Entry 9H78 (electron microscopy, 2.70 A resolution); this record covers chains A and C of the 4 polymer chains in the assembly.

== Chain A (and C) ==
Molecule: Uncharacterized ABC transporter ATP-binding protein MJ0035
From: Methanocaldococcus jannaschii
Notes: chain C of this document is another copy of the same molecule, construct and numbering; everything in this record applies to it too
UniProtKB: Q60350 (Y035_METJA); residues 1-250 here = UniProt positions 1-250
Sequence (253 residues; numbered -2 to 250; the number before each row is that of its first residue; numbers below 1 keep their minus sign (Gly-2 is residue -2)):
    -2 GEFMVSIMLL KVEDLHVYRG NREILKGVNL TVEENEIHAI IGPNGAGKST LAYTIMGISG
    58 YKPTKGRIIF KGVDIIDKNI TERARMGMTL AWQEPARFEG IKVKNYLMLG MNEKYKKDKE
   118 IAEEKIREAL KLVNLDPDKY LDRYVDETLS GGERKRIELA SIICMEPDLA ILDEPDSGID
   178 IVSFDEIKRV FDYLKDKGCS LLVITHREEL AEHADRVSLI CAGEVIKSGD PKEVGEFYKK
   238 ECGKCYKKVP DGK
Not modelled in the structure: -2 to 3, 248-250 (chain C: -2 to 3, 238-250)
Differences from the reference sequence: expression tag (-2 to 0)
Ion coordination: 4Fe-4S cluster Fe: Cys218, Cys239, Cys242
Small-molecule neighbours: 4Fe-4S cluster (SF4): Pro40, Leu216, Cys218, Ile223, Phe234, Glu238, Cys239, Cys242, Lys245, Val246, Pro247
UniProt features mapped onto this chain:
  - binding site (ATP): Gly39 to Ser46
What the authors report for this chain:
  - 4Fe-4S cluster coordination: Cys218, Cys239, Cys242
  - binding site for 4Fe-4S cluster: Pro40, Leu216, Ile223, Phe234, Pro247
  - conformationally variable residues (order/disorder transition): Asp227 to Lys241
  - mutagenesis - C218A, C239A, C242A: decreased binding to [4Fe-4S] cluster
  - mutagenesis - K45R (0.13 min-1): decreased catalytic activity on ATP
  - mutagenesis - K45R (8.76 +/- 2 nM): decreased binding to mantATPyS
  - mutagenesis - K45R: unchanged binding to [4Fe-4S] cluster
  - mutagenesis - K45R: abolished growth

== Interface between chain A and chain C ==
Pairs across the interface - 16 pairs, chain A then chain C:
  Asn41(A) with Asp177(C)
  Ile178(A) with Arg204(C), hydrogen bond (backbone-side chain)
  Val179(A) with His203(C)
  His203(A) with Asp177(C); Ile178(C), hydrogen bond (side chain-backbone)
  Glu206(A) with Phe181(C)
  Tyr235(A) with Val179(C)
  Lys236(A) with Ser180(C)
  Gly240(A) with Asn131(C), hydrogen bond (backbone-side chain); Glu183(C); Arg186(C), hydrogen bond (backbone-side chain)
  Lys241(A) with Asn131(C)
  Cys242(A) with Asn131(C)
  Tyr243(A) with Lys128(C); Asn131(C); Asp133(C)
Also at the interface, not in a pair above, chain A (15 interface residues in all): Phe181, Arg204, Cys239, Lys244
Also at the interface, not in a pair above, chain C (15 interface residues in all): Leu132, Lys136, Ile176
From the paper, about this interface:
  - residue pairs: Tyr243(A)-Lys128(C) (cation-pi contact)

== Summary ==
Chain A and chain C each contribute 15 residues to their interface, with 4 hydrogen bonds. Polar contacts
include Ile178(A)-Arg204(C), His203(A)-Ile178(C) and Gly240(A)-Asn131(C). The authors report a cation-pi
contact between Tyr243(A) and Lys128(C). From the paper: a binding site for 4Fe-4S cluster at Pro40(A),
Leu216(A) and Ile223(A) among others; C218A, C239A and C242A of chain A reduce binding to [4Fe-4S] cluster.
Both chains are Uncharacterized ABC transporter ATP-binding protein MJ0035 (Methanocaldococcus jannaschii).
Entry 9H78 ([FeS] cluster-loaded SMS complex from M. jannaschii) was determined by electron microscopy,
deposited together with 9H7X, 9H7Y and 9HBL.
